PDB entry 8J0S | electron microscopy, 2.58 A resolution | chains D and G of the 20 polymer chains in the assembly

Chain D:
Protein: ATP synthase subunit beta
From: Mycobacterium tuberculosis
Notes: EC 7.1.2.2
Reference sequence: P9WPU5 (ATPB_MYCTU); residue numbers follow UniProt; this construct covers 1-486
Sequence (486 residues; each row starts with the number of its first residue):
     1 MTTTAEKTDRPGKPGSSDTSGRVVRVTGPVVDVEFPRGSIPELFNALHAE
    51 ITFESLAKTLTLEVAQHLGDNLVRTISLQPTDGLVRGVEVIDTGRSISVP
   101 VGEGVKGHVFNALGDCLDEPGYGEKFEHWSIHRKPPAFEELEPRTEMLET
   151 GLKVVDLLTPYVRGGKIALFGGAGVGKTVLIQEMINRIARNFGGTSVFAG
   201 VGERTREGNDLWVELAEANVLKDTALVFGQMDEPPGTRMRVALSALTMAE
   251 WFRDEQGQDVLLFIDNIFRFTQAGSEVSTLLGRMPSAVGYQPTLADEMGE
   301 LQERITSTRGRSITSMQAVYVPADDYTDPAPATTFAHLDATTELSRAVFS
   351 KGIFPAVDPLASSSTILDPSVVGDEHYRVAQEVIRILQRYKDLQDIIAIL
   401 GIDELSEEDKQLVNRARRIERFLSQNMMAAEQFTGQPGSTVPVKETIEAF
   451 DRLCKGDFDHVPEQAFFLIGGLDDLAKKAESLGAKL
Disordered / not traced: 1-17
Bound ions: Mg2+: Thr178 (together with ADP)
Residues lining bound ligands:
  - ADP: Gly172, Ala173, Gly174, Val175, Gly176, Lys177, Thr178, Val179, Glu203, Arg204, Glu207, Asp265, Phe349, Phe354, Pro355, Met427, Ala430, Phe433, Thr434
  - ATP (adenosine-5'-triphosphate): Ser364, Thr365, Asp368, Tyr377

Chain G:
Protein: ATP synthase gamma chain
From: Mycobacterium tuberculosis
Reference sequence: P9WPU9 (ATPG_MYCTU); numbering as in UniProt (aligned over 1-305)
Sequence (305 residues; row label = number of the first residue in the row):
     1 MAATLRELRGRIRSAGSIKKITKAQELIATSRIARAQARLESARPYAFEI
    51 TRMLTTLAAEAALDHPLLVERPEPKRAGVLVVSSDRGLCGAYNANIFRRS
   101 EELFSLLREAGKQPVLYVVGRKAQNYYSFRNWNITESWMGFSEQPTYENA
   151 AEIASTLVDAFLLGTDNGEDQRSDSGEGVDELHIVYTEFKSMLSQSAEAH
   201 RIAPMVVEYVEEDIGPRTLYSFEPDATMLFESLLPRYLTTRVYAALLESA
   251 ASELASRQRAMKSATDNADDLIKALTLMANRERQAQITQEISEIVGGANA
   301 LAEAR
Disordered / not traced: 1, 164-176, 303-305

Interface between chain D and chain G:
Residue-residue contacts - 20 pairs, chain D then chain G:
  Thr279(D) - Leu301(G)
  Gly282(D) - Leu301(G)
  Arg283(D) - Leu301(G)
  Met284(D) - Ala298(G)  hydrophobic
  Met284(D) - Leu301(G)  hydrophobic
  Pro285(D) - Ile294(G)
  Pro285(D) - Gly297(G)
  Pro285(D) - Ala298(G)
  Ser286(D) - Ile294(G)
  Ala287(D) - Glu290(G)
  Ala287(D) - Ile294(G)
  Asp325(D) - Arg6(G)  salt bridge
  Asp395(D) - Ser14(G)
  Ile396(D) - Ile21(G)  hydrophobic
  Ile399(D) - Ile18(G)  hydrophobic
  Leu400(D) - Ile18(G)  hydrophobic
  Leu400(D) - Ile21(G)  hydrophobic
  Leu400(D) - Leu88(G)  hydrophobic
  Glu404(D) - Arg86(G)  salt bridge
  Glu404(D) - Leu88(G)
Other interface residues (no listed pair), chain D (16 interface residues in all): Val288, Ala323, Asp324
Other interface residues (no listed pair), chain G (13 interface residues in all): Ser17, Gln25

In short:
The interface between chain D and chain G involves 16 residues on one side and 13 on the other, with 2 salt
bridges. Polar pairs include Asp325(D)-Arg6(G) and Glu404(D)-Arg86(G). Ligands of chain D: ATP and ADP.
Chain D is ATP synthase subunit beta and chain G is ATP synthase gamma chain, both from Mycobacterium
tuberculosis; the structure, Cryo-EM structure of Mycobacterium tuberculosis ATP synthase in complex with
bedaquiline(BDQ), was determined by electron microscopy, deposited together with 8J0T, 8J57, 8J58, 8JR0 and
8JR1.
